Entry 5NAN (X-ray diffraction, 3.30 A resolution); this record covers chains B and F of the 3 polymer chains in the assembly.

== Chain B ==
Name: Interleukin-17 receptor A
Organism: Homo sapiens
UniProtKB: Q96F46 (I17RA_HUMAN); numbering as in UniProt (aligned over 33-320)
Chain sequence (311 residues; each row starts with the number of its first residue):
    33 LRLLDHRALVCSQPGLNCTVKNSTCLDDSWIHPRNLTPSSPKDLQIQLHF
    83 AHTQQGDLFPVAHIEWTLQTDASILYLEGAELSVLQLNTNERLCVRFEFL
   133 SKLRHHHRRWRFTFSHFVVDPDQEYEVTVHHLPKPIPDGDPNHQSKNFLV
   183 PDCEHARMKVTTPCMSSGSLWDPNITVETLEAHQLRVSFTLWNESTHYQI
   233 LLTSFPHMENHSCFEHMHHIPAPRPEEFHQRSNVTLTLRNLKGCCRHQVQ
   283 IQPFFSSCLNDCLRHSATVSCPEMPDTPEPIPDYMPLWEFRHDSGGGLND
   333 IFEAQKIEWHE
Unresolved in the structure: 304-343
Sequence notes: expression tag (321-343)
Cystine bridges: Cys43-Cys50, Cys57-Cys126, Cys185-Cys196, Cys245-Cys276, Cys277-Cys303, Cys290-Cys294
Glycans and other covalent adducts: N-acetylglucosamine (NAG) linked to Asn225
Swiss-Prot annotation at these positions:
  - glycosylation (N-linked (GlcNAc...) asparagine): Asn49, Asn54, Asn67, Asn206, Asn225, Asn242, Asn265

== Chain F ==
Name: Interleukin-17F
Organism: Homo sapiens
UniProtKB: Q96PD4 (IL17F_HUMAN); numbering as in UniProt (aligned over 31-163)
Chain sequence (139 residues; each row starts with the number of its first residue):
    25 EFRHDSRKIPKVGHTFFQKPESCPPVPGGSMKLDIGIINENQRVSMSRNI
    75 ESRSTSPWNYTVTWDPNRYPSEVVQAQCRNLGCINAQGKEDISMNSVPIQ
   125 QETLVVRRKHQGCSVSFQLEKVLVTVGCTCVTPVIHHVQ
Unresolved in the structure: 25-45, 159-163
Sequence notes: expression tag (25-30)
Cystine bridges: Cys102-Cys152, Cys107-Cys154
Glycans and other covalent adducts: glycan linked to Asn83
Swiss-Prot annotation at these positions:
  - glycosylation: Asn83 (N-linked (GlcNAc...) asparagine)
From the paper describing this entry:
  - mutagenesis - R77A (5-fold): decreased binding to Interleukin-17 receptor A (chain B)
  - mutagenesis - R77A (Kd 5 nM): decreased binding to IL-17RC

== Interface between chain B and chain F ==
Pairs across the interface (55):
  Thr56(B) - Gly60(F)
  Thr56(B) - Ile61(F)
  Cys57(B) - Tyr93(F)  hydrogen bond (backbone-side chain)
  Leu58(B) - Ile59(F)  hydrophobic
  Leu58(B) - Tyr93(F)  hydrophobic
  Trp62(B) - Pro90(F)  hydrogen bond (side chain-backbone)
  Trp62(B) - Asn91(F)
  Trp62(B) - Arg92(F)
  Trp62(B) - Tyr93(F)
  Trp62(B) - Val130(F)
  Trp62(B) - Arg132(F)  hydrogen bond (backbone-side chain)
  Trp62(B) - Phe141(F)  hydrophobic
  Ile63(B) - Ile59(F)  hydrophobic
  Ile63(B) - Val139(F)
  Ile63(B) - Phe141(F)  hydrophobic
  Pro65(B) - Arg132(F)
  Ser115(B) - Glu96(F)
  Leu117(B) - Glu96(F)
  Leu117(B) - Val98(F)  hydrophobic
  Leu119(B) - Tyr84(F)
  Leu119(B) - Val86(F)  hydrophobic
  Leu119(B) - Val98(F)
  Asn120(B) - Asn73(F)  hydrogen bond
  Asn120(B) - Tyr84(F)  hydrogen bond (backbone-side chain)
  Asn122(B) - Val97(F)
  Asn122(B) - Val98(F)  hydrogen bond (side chain-backbone)
  Glu123(B) - Arg67(F)  salt bridge
  Arg124(B) - Tyr93(F)
  Arg124(B) - Pro94(F)
  Arg124(B) - Ser95(F)
  Arg124(B) - Glu96(F)  salt bridge
  Asp152(B) - Arg67(F)  salt bridge
  Asp154(B) - Arg72(F)
  Asp154(B) - Asn73(F)
  Gln155(B) - Ser71(F)  hydrogen bond (side chain-backbone)
  Gln155(B) - Arg72(F)
  Gln155(B) - Asn73(F)
  Glu156(B) - Asn73(F)  hydrogen bond
  Glu158(B) - Val86(F)
  Thr160(B) - Glu96(F)  hydrogen bond
  His162(B) - Trp88(F)
  Pro167(B) - Arg132(F)
  Pro169(B) - Arg132(F)
  Pro169(B) - His134(F)
  Asp170(B) - His134(F)  salt bridge
  His175(B) - Trp88(F)
  Ser177(B) - Glu96(F)
  Pro195(B) - Met70(F)
  Ser199(B) - Met70(F)
  Ser289(B) - Met70(F)
  Ser289(B) - Arg72(F)  hydrogen bond (backbone-side chain)
  Cys290(B) - Arg72(F)
  Asp293(B) - Arg72(F)
  Asp293(B) - Ile74(F)
  Asp293(B) - Arg77(F)  salt bridge
Interface residues without a listed pair, chain B (35 interface residues in all): Leu33, Ser61, Gln118, Thr121, Pro153
Interface residues without a listed pair, chain F (29 interface residues in all): Glu75, Val150
From the paper, about this interface:
  - specific contacts: Asp293(B)-Arg77(F) (salt bridge), Arg72(F)-Asp293(B)
  - interface residues, chain B: Leu58(B), Trp62(B)

== In short ==
The interface between chain B and chain F involves 35 residues on one side and 29 on the other, with 10
hydrogen bonds and 5 salt bridges. Among the polar pairs are Glu123(B)-Arg67(F), Arg124(B)-Glu96(F) and
Asp152(B)-Arg67(F). The authors report a salt bridge between Asp293(B) and Arg77(F); a contact between
Arg72(F) and Asp293(B). The paper reports that R77A of chain F reduces binding to Interleukin-17 receptor A
(chain B); interface residues Leu58(B) and Trp62(B).
Here chain B is Interleukin-17 receptor A and chain F is Interleukin-17F, both from Homo sapiens. Entry 5NAN
(Crystal Structure of human IL-17AF in complex with human IL-17RA) was determined by X-ray diffraction
together with 5N92 from the same study.
